PDB entry 1X9N | X-ray diffraction, 3.00 A resolution | chains D and A of the 4 polymer chains in the assembly

# Chain D
Molecule: template DNA
Sequence (28 nucleotides; each row starts with the number of its first residue):
     1 CCGAATCAGT CCGACGACGC ATCAGCAC
Disordered / not traced: 1-6, 27-28

# Chain A
Name: DNA ligase I
From: Homo sapiens
Notes: EC 6.5.1.1
UniProt: P18858 (DNL1_HUMAN); residue numbers follow UniProt; this construct covers 233-919
Amino-acid sequence (688 residues; each row starts with the number of its first residue):
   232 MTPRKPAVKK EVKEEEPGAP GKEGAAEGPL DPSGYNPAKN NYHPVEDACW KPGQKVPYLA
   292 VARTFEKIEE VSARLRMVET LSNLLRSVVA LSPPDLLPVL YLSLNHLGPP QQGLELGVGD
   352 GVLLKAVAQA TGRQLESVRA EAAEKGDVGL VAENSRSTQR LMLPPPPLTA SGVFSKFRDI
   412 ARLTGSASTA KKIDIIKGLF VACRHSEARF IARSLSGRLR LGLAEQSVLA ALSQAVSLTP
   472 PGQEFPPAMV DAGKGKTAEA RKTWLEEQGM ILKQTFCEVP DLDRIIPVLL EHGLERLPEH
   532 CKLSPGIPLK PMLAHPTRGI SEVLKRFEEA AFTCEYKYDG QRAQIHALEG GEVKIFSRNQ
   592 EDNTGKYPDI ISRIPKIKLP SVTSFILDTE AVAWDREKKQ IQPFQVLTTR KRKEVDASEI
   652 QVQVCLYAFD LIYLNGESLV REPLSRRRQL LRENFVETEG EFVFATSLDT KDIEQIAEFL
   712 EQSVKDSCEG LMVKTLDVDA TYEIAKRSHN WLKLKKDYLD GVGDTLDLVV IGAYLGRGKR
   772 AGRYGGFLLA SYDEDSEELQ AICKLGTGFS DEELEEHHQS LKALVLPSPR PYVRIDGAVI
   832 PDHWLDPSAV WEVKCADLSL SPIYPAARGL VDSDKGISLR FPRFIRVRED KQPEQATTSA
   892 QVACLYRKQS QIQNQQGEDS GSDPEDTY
Disordered / not traced: 232-261, 385-392, 902-919
Sequence notes: initiating methionine (232); modified residue (308, 393, 480, 501, 543, 723)
Modified residues: Mse308, Mse393, Mse480, Mse501, Mse543, Mse723 (selenomethionine; parent Met)
Residues lining bound ligands: adenosine monophosphate (AMP): Ala545, Glu566, Tyr567, Lys568, Tyr569, Arg573, Arg589, Glu621, Phe660, Ala696, Mse723, Lys725, Trp742, Lys744

# Interface between chain D and chain A
Pairs across the interface (62):
  DA8(D) with Arg557(A), phosphate contact
  DG9(D) with Arg557(A), salt bridge to the phosphate
  DT10(D) with Arg305(A), hydrogen bond to the base
  DC11(D) with Arg305(A), hydrogen bond to the sugar; Gln457(A), phosphate contact; Ser458(A), phosphate contact; Lys504(A), salt bridge to the phosphate
  DC12(D) with Gly453(A), sugar contact; Leu454(A), phosphate contact; Ala455(A), hydrogen bond to the phosphate; Gln457(A), phosphate contact; Ser458(A), hydrogen bond to the phosphate
  DG13(D) with Arg451(A), phosphate contact; Leu452(A), phosphate contact; Gly453(A), hydrogen bond to the phosphate; Leu454(A), phosphate contact; Ala455(A), phosphate contact; Lys770(A), hydrogen bond to the base
  DA14(D) with Arg451(A), salt bridge to the phosphate; Arg768(A), sugar contact; Gly769(A), phosphate contact; Lys770(A), hydrogen bond to the phosphate; Arg771(A), phosphate contact
  DC15(D) with Arg449(A), salt bridge to the phosphate; Gly767(A), phosphate contact; Arg768(A), hydrogen bond to the phosphate; Gly776(A), sugar contact; Gly797(A), sugar contact
  DG16(D) with Lys795(A), salt bridge to the phosphate; Gly797(A), sugar contact; Phe872(A), base contact
  DA17(D) with Cys794(A), phosphate contact; Lys795(A), hydrogen bond to the phosphate; Ser850(A), phosphate contact; Tyr855(A), hydrogen bond to the phosphate; Ser869(A), phosphate contact; Leu870(A), sugar contact
  DC18(D) with Gln636(A), hydrogen bond to the phosphate; Ser850(A), hydrogen bond to the phosphate; Ser852(A), hydrogen bond to the phosphate; Pro853(A), phosphate contact; Tyr855(A), phosphate contact; Ser869(A), hydrogen bond to the phosphate
  DG19(D) with Gln636(A), hydrogen bond to the phosphate; Thr639(A), sugar contact; Thr640(A), phosphate contact; Pro853(A), phosphate contact
  DC20(D) with Thr640(A), phosphate contact; Arg641(A), sugar contact; Lys642(A), phosphate contact; Arg643(A), hydrogen bond to the phosphate
  DA21(D) with Lys642(A), salt bridge to the phosphate; Arg643(A), hydrogen bond to the phosphate; Lys644(A), hydrogen bond to the phosphate
  DC23(D) with Thr415(A), phosphate contact; Gly416(A), hydrogen bond to the phosphate; Ser419(A), sugar contact; Thr420(A), phosphate contact
  DA24(D) with Ser417(A), phosphate contact; Ala418(A), hydrogen bond to the phosphate; Ser419(A), hydrogen bond to the phosphate; Thr420(A), hydrogen bond to the phosphate
Other interface residues (no listed pair), chain A (49 interface residues in all): Glu456, His546, Arg738, Leu766, Leu796, Thr798, Leu851, Ile868, Pro873

# Summary
16 residues of chain D face 49 of chain A across their interface, with 22 hydrogen bonds and 6 salt bridges.
Polar contacts include DT10(D)-Arg305(A), DG13(D)-Lys770(A) and DC11(D)-Arg305(A). Chain A binds adenosine
monophosphate.
Here chain D is template DNA and chain A is DNA ligase I (Homo sapiens). Entry 1X9N (Crystal Structure of
Human DNA Ligase I bound to 5'-adenylated, nicked DNA) was determined by X-ray diffraction.
